Entry 5WFB (X-ray diffraction, 1.38 A resolution); this record covers chain A.

# Chain A
Name: AP-4 complex accessory subunit Tepsin
Source organism: Homo sapiens
UniProtKB: Q96N21 (AP4AT_HUMAN); residue numbers follow UniProt; this construct covers 1-140
Sequence (145 residues; numbered -4 to 140; the number before each row is that of its first residue; numbers below 1 keep their minus sign (Gly-4 is residue -4)):
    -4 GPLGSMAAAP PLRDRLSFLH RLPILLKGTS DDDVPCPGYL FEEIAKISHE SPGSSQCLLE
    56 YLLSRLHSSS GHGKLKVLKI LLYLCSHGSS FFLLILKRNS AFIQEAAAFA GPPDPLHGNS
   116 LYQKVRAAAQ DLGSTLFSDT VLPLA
Disordered / not traced: -4 to 1, 134-140
Differences from the reference sequence: expression tag (-4 to 0)
From the paper describing this entry:
  - contacts within the chain: Arg10-Glu55 (salt bridge), Phe13-Leu53 (hydrophobic contact), Leu17-Tyr56 (hydrophobic contact), Leu20-Tyr56 (hydrophobic contact)

# Overview
From the paper: contacts within the chain involving Arg10, Glu55 and Phe13 among others.
Chain A is AP-4 complex accessory subunit Tepsin (Homo sapiens); the structure, Tepsin tENTH domain 1-136, was
determined by X-ray diffraction together with 5WF9, 5WF1 and 5WF2 from the same study.
